PDB entry 5MYC | X-ray diffraction, 1.46 A resolution | chains A and P

Chain A:
Name: 14-3-3 protein sigma
From: Homo sapiens
Reference sequence: P31947 (1433S_HUMAN); residues 1-231 here = UniProt positions 1-231
Chain sequence (236 residues; numbered -4 to 231; the number before each row is that of its first residue; numbers below 1 keep their minus sign (Gly-4 is residue -4)):
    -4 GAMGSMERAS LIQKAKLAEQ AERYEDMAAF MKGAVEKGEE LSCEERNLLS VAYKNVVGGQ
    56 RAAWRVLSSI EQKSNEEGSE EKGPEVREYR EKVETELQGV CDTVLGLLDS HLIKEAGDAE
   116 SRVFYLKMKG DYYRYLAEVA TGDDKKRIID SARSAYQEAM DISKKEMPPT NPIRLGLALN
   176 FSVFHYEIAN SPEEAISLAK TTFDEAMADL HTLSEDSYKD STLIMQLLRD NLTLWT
Sequence notes: expression tag (-4 to 0)
Curated features (UniProtKB/Swiss-Prot):
  - site (Interaction with phosphoserine on interacting protein): Arg56, Arg129
  - modified residue (Phosphoserine): Ser5, Ser74
Bound ions: Ca2+ site 1 near Glu2 (its only coordinating residue here); Ca2+ site 2: Glu35, Glu110, Glu188

Chain P:
Name: Leucine-rich repeat serine/threonine-protein kinase 2
Notes: EC 2.7.11.1
Reference sequence: Q5S007 (LRRK2_HUMAN); residues 367-404 here correspond to UniProt positions 904-941 (UniProt number = residue number + 537)
Chain sequence (38 residues; numbered 367 to 404; the number before each row is that of its first residue):
   367 VKKKSNSISV GEFYRDAVLQ RCSPNLQRHS NSLGPIFD
Unresolved in the structure: 367-369, 382-404
Modified positions: Ser373 (phosphoserine; SEP); Ser398 (phosphoserine; SEP)
Curated features (UniProtKB/Swiss-Prot):
  - modified residue (Phosphoserine): Ser373, Ser398

Chain A / chain P interface:
Pairs across the interface (44; chain A residue first):
  Glu14(A) - Arg381(P)  salt bridge
  Glu39(A) - Arg381(P)  salt bridge
  Asn42(A) - Gly377(P)
  Asn42(A) - Tyr380(P)
  Asn42(A) - Arg381(P)
  Leu43(A) - Arg381(P)
  Ser45(A) - Ser375(P)  hydrogen bond
  Ser45(A) - Gly377(P)
  Val46(A) - Gly377(P)
  Val46(A) - Glu378(P)
  Val46(A) - Arg381(P)
  Lys49(A) - Ser373(P)
  Lys49(A) - Ser375(P)
  Asn50(A) - Glu378(P)  hydrogen bond
  Arg56(A) - Lys370(P)
  Arg56(A) - Ser373(P)
  Arg60(A) - Lys370(P)
  Phe119(A) - Val376(P)  hydrophobic
  Lys122(A) - Ile374(P)  hydrogen bond (side chain-backbone)
  Lys122(A) - Val376(P)
  Arg129(A) - Ser373(P)
  Tyr130(A) - Ser373(P)
  Pro167(A) - Phe379(P)  hydrophobic
  Pro167(A) - Tyr380(P)
  Ile168(A) - Val376(P)  hydrophobic
  Gly171(A) - Ile374(P)
  Leu174(A) - Asn372(P)
  Leu174(A) - Ser373(P)
  Leu174(A) - Ile374(P)  hydrophobic
  Asn175(A) - Ser373(P)
  Asn175(A) - Ile374(P)  hydrogen bond (side chain-backbone)
  Val178(A) - Ser371(P)
  Val178(A) - Asn372(P)
  Glu182(A) - Ser371(P)  hydrogen bond (side chain-backbone)
  Asp215(A) - Phe379(P)
  Leu218(A) - Phe379(P)  hydrophobic
  Ile219(A) - Phe379(P)  hydrophobic
  Leu222(A) - Ile374(P)  hydrophobic
  Asp225(A) - Asn372(P)
  Asn226(A) - Ser371(P)
  Asn226(A) - Asn372(P)  hydrogen bond (side chain-backbone)
  Leu229(A) - Lys370(P)
  Leu229(A) - Asn372(P)
  Trp230(A) - Ser371(P)  hydrogen bond
Interface residues without a listed pair, chain A (31 interface residues in all): Lys11, Tyr181
The authors on this interface:
  - specific contacts: Lys49(A)-Ser373(P), Arg56(A)-Ser373(P), Arg129(A)-Ser373(P), Tyr130(A)-Ser373(P) (hydrogen bond)
  - interface residues, chain A: Phe119(A), Pro167(A), Ile168(A), Leu174(A), Leu218(A), Ile219(A), Leu222(A)
  - interface residues, chain P: Ile374(P), Val376(P), Phe379(P)

Summary:
The interface between chain A and chain P involves 31 residues on one side and 12 on the other, with 7
hydrogen bonds and 2 salt bridges. Among the polar pairs are Glu14(A)-Arg381(P), Glu39(A)-Arg381(P) and
Ser45(A)-Ser375(P). The authors report contacts between Lys49(A) and Ser373(P), Arg56(A) and Ser373(P) and
Arg129(A) and Ser373(P); a hydrogen bond between Tyr130(A) and Ser373(P). The paper reports interface residues
Phe119(A), Pro167(A) and Ile374(P) among others.
Chain A is 14-3-3 protein sigma (Homo sapiens) and chain P is Leucine-rich repeat serine/threonine-protein
kinase 2; the structure, Crystal structure of human 14-3-3 sigma in complex with LRRK2 peptide pS910, was
determined by X-ray diffraction, deposited together with 5MY9.
